PDB entry 3FKS | X-ray diffraction, 3.59 A resolution | chains D and G of the 9 polymer chains in the assembly

# Chain D
Molecule: ATP synthase subunit beta, mitochondrial
Organism: Saccharomyces cerevisiae
Notes: EC 3.6.3.14
Reference sequence: P00830 (ATPB_YEAST); residues 3-478 here correspond to UniProt positions 36-511 (UniProt number = residue number + 33)
Amino-acid sequence (484 residues; row label = number of the first residue in the row; numbers below 1 keep their minus sign (Ala-5 is residue -5)):
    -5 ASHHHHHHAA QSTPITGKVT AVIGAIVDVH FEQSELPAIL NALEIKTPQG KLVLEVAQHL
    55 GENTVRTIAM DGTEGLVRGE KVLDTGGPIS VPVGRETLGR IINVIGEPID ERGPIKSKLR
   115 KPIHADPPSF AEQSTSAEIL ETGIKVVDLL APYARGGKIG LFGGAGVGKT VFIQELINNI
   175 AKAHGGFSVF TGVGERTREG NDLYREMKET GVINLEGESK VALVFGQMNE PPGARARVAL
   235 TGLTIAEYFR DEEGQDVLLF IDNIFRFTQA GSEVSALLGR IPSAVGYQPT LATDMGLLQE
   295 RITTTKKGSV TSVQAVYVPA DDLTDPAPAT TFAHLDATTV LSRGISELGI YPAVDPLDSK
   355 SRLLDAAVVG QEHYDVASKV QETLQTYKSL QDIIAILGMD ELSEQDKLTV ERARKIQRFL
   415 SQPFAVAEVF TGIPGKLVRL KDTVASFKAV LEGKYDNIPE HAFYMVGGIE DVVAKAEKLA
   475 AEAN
Not modelled in the structure: -5 to 5, 398-399, 446, 475-478
Differences from the reference sequence: expression tag (-5 to 2)
Curated features (UniProtKB/Swiss-Prot):
  - binding site (ATP): Gly157 to Thr164
  - modified residue: Thr79 (Phosphothreonine), Thr204 (Phosphothreonine), Ser340 (Phosphoserine)

# Chain G
Molecule: ATP synthase subunit gamma, mitochondrial
Organism: Saccharomyces cerevisiae
Notes: EC 3.6.3.14
Reference sequence: P38077 (ATPG_YEAST); residues 1-278 here correspond to UniProt positions 34-311 (UniProt number = residue number + 33)
Amino-acid sequence (278 residues; row label = number of the first residue in the row):
     1 ATLKEVEMRL KSIKNIEKIT KTMKIVASTR LSKAEKAKIS AKKMDEAEQL FYKNAETKNL
    61 DVEATETGAP KELIVAITSD KGLCGSIHSQ LAKAVRRHLN DQPNADIVTI GDKIKMQLLR
   121 THPNNIKLSI NGIGKDAPTF QESALIADKL LSVMKAGTYP KISIFYNDPV SSLSFEPSEK
   181 PIFNAKTIEQ SPSFGKFEID TDANVPRDLF EYTLANQMLT AMAQGYAAEI SARRNAMDNA
   241 SKNAGDMINR YSILYNRTRQ AVITNELVDI ITGASSLG
Not modelled in the structure: 62-69, 277-278

# How chain D and chain G interact
Residue-residue contacts (10; chain D residue first):
  Ile275(D) - Ala274(G)  hydrophobic
  Pro276(D) - Ile270(G)
  Pro276(D) - Gly273(G)
  Ser277(D) - Ile270(G)
  Asp386(D) - Asn15(G)
  Asp386(D) - Ile16(G)
  Ile387(D) - Ile19(G)  hydrophobic
  Ile390(D) - Leu83(G)
  Leu391(D) - Met23(G)  hydrophobic
  Glu395(D) - Lys81(G)  salt bridge
Other interface residues (no listed pair), chain D (11 interface residues in all): Arg274, Ala278, Val279
Other interface residues (no listed pair), chain G (11 interface residues in all): Glu266, Asp269

# In short
The chain D/chain G interface involves 11 residues from each chain, with 1 salt bridge. Its one salt-bridged
contact is Glu395(D)-Lys81(G). UniProt lists 8 ATP-binding residues on chain D.
Here chain D is ATP synthase subunit beta, mitochondrial and chain G is ATP synthase subunit gamma,
mitochondrial, both from Saccharomyces cerevisiae. Entry 3FKS (Yeast F1 ATPase in the absence of bound
nucleotides) was determined by X-ray diffraction.
